Entry 6PIH (electron microscopy, 6.60 A resolution (low resolution: residue-level contacts below are approximate; hydrogen-bond / salt-bridge calls are withheld)); this record covers chains E and F of the 12 polymer chains in the assembly.

# Chain E (and F)
Protein: Bifunctional polymyxin resistance protein ArnA
Organism: Escherichia coli DH5[alpha]
Notes: EC 2.1.2.13, 1.1.1.305; chain F of this document is another copy of the same molecule, construct and numbering; everything in this record applies to it too
UniProt: A0A3W2RQG2 (A0A3W2RQG2_ECOLX); numbering as in UniProt (aligned over 1-300)
Chain sequence (300 residues; numbered 1 to 300; the number before each row is that of its first residue):
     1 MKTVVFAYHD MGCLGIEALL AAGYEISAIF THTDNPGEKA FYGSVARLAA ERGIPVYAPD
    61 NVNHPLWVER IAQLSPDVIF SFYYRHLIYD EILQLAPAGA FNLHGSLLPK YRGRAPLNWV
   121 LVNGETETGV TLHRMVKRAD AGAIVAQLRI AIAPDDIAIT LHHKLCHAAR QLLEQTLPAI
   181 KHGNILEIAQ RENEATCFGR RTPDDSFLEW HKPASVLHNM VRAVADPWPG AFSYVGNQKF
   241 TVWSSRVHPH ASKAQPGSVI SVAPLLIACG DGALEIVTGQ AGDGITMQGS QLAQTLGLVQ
Unresolved in the structure: 35-40, 250-252

# How chain E and chain F interact
Residue-residue contacts - 32 pairs, chain E then chain F:
  Ala46(E) - Ile285(F)
  Ala46(E) - Thr286(F)
  Ala50(E) - Thr278(F)
  Ala50(E) - Thr286(F)
  Ala50(E) - Met287(F)
  Ala50(E) - Gln288(F)
  Glu51(E) - Thr278(F)
  Gly53(E) - Gln288(F)
  Ile54(E) - Gln288(F)
  Ile54(E) - Gln291(F)
  Pro55(E) - Gln291(F)
  Val56(E) - Ile285(F)
  Val56(E) - Thr286(F)
  Val56(E) - Gln291(F)
  Tyr57(E) - Ile285(F)
  Ala58(E) - Ile285(F)
  Thr278(E) - Ala50(F)
  Ile285(E) - Ala46(F)
  Ile285(E) - Val56(F)
  Ile285(E) - Tyr57(F)
  Ile285(E) - Ala58(F)
  Thr286(E) - Ala46(F)
  Thr286(E) - Ala50(F)
  Thr286(E) - Val56(F)
  Met287(E) - Ala50(F)
  Gln288(E) - Ala50(F)
  Gln288(E) - Gly53(F)
  Gln288(E) - Ile54(F)
  Gln291(E) - Ile54(F)
  Gln291(E) - Pro55(F)
  Gln291(E) - Val56(F)
  Gln291(E) - Tyr57(F)
Also at the interface, not in a pair above, chain E (16 interface residues in all): Arg47
Also at the interface, not in a pair above, chain F (17 interface residues in all): Thr33, Arg47, Glu51

# Overview
16 residues of chain E and 17 residues of chain F are in contact.
Both chains are Bifunctional polymyxin resistance protein ArnA (Escherichia coli DH5[alpha]). Entry 6PIH
(Hexameric ArnA cryo-EM structure) was determined by electron microscopy, deposited together with 6PIK.
